PDB entry 5CJP | X-ray diffraction, 2.60 A resolution | chains C and E of the 6 polymer chains in the assembly

Chain C:
Protein: Cell division cycle 42 (GTP binding protein, 25kDa), isoform CRA_a
From: Homo sapiens
UniProt: A0A024RAE4 (A0A024RAE4_HUMAN); numbering as in UniProt (aligned over 1-177)
Sequence (179 residues; numbered -1 to 177; the number before each row is that of its first residue; numbers below 1 keep their minus sign (Gly-1 is residue -1)):
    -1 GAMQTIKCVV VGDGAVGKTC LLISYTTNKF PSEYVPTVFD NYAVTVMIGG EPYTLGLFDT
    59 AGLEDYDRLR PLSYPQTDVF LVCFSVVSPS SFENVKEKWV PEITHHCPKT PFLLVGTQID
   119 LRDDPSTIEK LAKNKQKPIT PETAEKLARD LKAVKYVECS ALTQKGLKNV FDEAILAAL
Disordered / not traced: -1 to 0
Construct notes: expression tag (-1 to 0); engineered mutation Leu61 (Gln in A0A024RAE4)
Bound ions: Mg2+: Thr17, Thr35 (together with GTP)
Small-molecule neighbours: GTP (guanosine-5'-triphosphate): Gly10, Asp11, Gly12, Ala13, Val14, Gly15, Lys16, Thr17, Cys18, Phe28, Pro29, Ser30, Tyr32, Pro34, Thr35, Thr58, Ala59, Gly60, Gln116, Asp118, Leu119, Ser158, Ala159, Leu160
Reported in the primary citation:
  - specificity-determining residues: Ser30, Gln116, Lys131, Asn132 (proposed by the authors, not directly observed)

Chain E:
Protein: Ras GTPase-activating-like protein IQGAP2
From: Homo sapiens
Notes: fragment: unp reesidues 875-1258
UniProt: Q13576 (IQGA2_HUMAN); numbering as in UniProt (aligned over 875-1258)
Sequence (387 residues; numbered 872 to 1258; the number before each row is that of its first residue):
   872 GAMSKERRKT LETYQQLFYL LQTNPLYLAK LIFQMPQNKS TKFMDTVIFT LYNYASNQRE
   932 EYLLLKLFKT ALEEEIKSKV DQVQDIVTGN PTVIKMVVSF NRGARGQNTL RQLLAPVVKE
   992 IIDDKSLIIN TNPVEVYKAW VNQLETQTGE ASKLPYDVTT EQALTYPEVK NKLEASIENL
  1052 RRVTDKVLNS IISSLDLLPY GLRYIAKVLK NSIHEKFPDA TEDELLKIVG NLLYYRYMNP
  1112 AIVAPDGFDI IDMTAGGQIN SDQRRNLGSV AKVLQHAASN KLFEGENEHL SSMNNYLSET
  1172 YQEFRKYFKE ACNVPEPEEK FNMDKYTDLV TVSKPVIYIS IEEIISTHSL LLEHQDAIAP
  1232 EKNDLLSELL GSLGEVPTVE SFLGEGA
Disordered / not traced: 872-874, 1247-1258
Construct notes: expression tag (872-874)
Small-molecule neighbours: GTP (guanosine-5'-triphosphate): Asn928, Arg930, Glu931, Lys1196, Tyr1197
Swiss-Prot annotation at these positions:
  - modified residue (Phosphothreonine): Thr881, Thr1002
Reported in the primary citation:
  - self-association interface (contacts with another copy of this molecule): Ser875 to Phe914, Ser1204 to Glu1246
  - binding site for GTP: Arg930, Glu931, Gln955, Tyr1197
  - conformationally variable residues (side-chain flip): Thr959

Interface between chain C and chain E:
Residue-residue contacts (49):
  Thr3(C) - Asp1028(E)  hydrogen bond
  Ala13(C) - Thr959(E)
  Glu31(C) - Gln955(E)
  Glu31(C) - Lys1098(E)  salt bridge
  Tyr32(C) - Gln955(E)  hydrogen bond (backbone-side chain)
  Tyr32(C) - Val958(E)  hydrophobic
  Tyr32(C) - Thr959(E)
  Val33(C) - Gln1146(E)
  Val33(C) - Ser1150(E)
  Pro34(C) - Tyr1106(E)
  Pro34(C) - Gln1146(E)  hydrogen bond (backbone-side chain)
  Thr35(C) - Tyr1106(E)  hydrogen bond (backbone-side chain)
  Val36(C) - Gly1139(E)
  Val36(C) - Ala1142(E)
  Val36(C) - Lys1143(E)
  Val36(C) - Gln1146(E)
  Phe37(C) - Gly1139(E)
  Phe37(C) - Ser1140(E)
  Phe37(C) - Lys1143(E)  hydrogen bond (backbone-side chain)
  Asp38(C) - Lys1143(E)  salt bridge
  Asp38(C) - Asn1158(E)
  Asn39(C) - Asn1003(E)
  Asn39(C) - Glu1157(E)
  Tyr40(C) - Glu1157(E)
  Ala41(C) - Glu1157(E)  hydrogen bond (backbone-side chain)
  Ala59(C) - Tyr1106(E)
  Leu61(C) - Arg1107(E)
  Asp63(C) - Arg973(E)  salt bridge
  Asp63(C) - Arg1107(E)
  Asp63(C) - Pro1111(E)
  Asp63(C) - Phe1119(E)
  Tyr64(C) - Tyr1106(E)  hydrogen bond (side chain-backbone)
  Tyr64(C) - Asn1110(E)  hydrogen bond
  Tyr64(C) - Pro1111(E)
  Arg66(C) - Ala1115(E)
  Arg66(C) - Asp1117(E)  salt bridge
  Arg66(C) - Gly1118(E)
  Arg66(C) - Arg1135(E)  hydrogen bond (backbone-side chain)
  Leu67(C) - Val1114(E)  hydrophobic
  Leu70(C) - Ser1132(E)
  Leu70(C) - Arg1136(E)
  Ser88(C) - Asn909(E)  hydrogen bond (backbone-side chain)
  Glu91(C) - Asn909(E)
  Glu91(C) - Lys910(E)  salt bridge
  Asn92(C) - Asn909(E)  hydrogen bond
  Lys128(C) - Ser949(E)  hydrogen bond (side chain-backbone)
  Lys128(C) - Lys950(E)
  Lys128(C) - Asp952(E)  salt bridge
  Asn132(C) - Lys950(E)
Other interface residues (no listed pair), chain C (27 interface residues in all): Thr52, Glu62
Other interface residues (no listed pair), chain E (40 interface residues in all): Thr912, Val951, Thr1002, Thr1030, Asn1102, Gln1129, His1147, Lys1152
The authors on this interface:
  - specific contacts: Glu31(C)-Lys1098(E) (salt bridge), Tyr32(C)-Gln955(E) (backbone contact), Pro34(C)-Tyr1106(E), Thr35(C)-Tyr1106(E) (backbone contact), Asp38(C)-Lys1143(E) (salt bridge), Asp63(C)-Arg973(E) (salt bridge), Tyr64(C)-Tyr1106(E) (hydrogen bond), Tyr64(C)-Asn1110(E) (hydrogen bond), Arg66(C)-Asp1117(E) (salt bridge)
  - interface residues, chain C: Thr3(C), Thr25(C), Asp57(C), Leu61(C), Glu62(C), Asp63(C), Tyr64(C), Arg66(C), Leu67(C), Leu70(C)

Overview:
Chain C and chain E form an interface of 27 and 40 residues respectively; the contacts include 12 hydrogen
bonds and 6 salt bridges. Among the polar pairs are Glu31(C)-Lys1098(E), Asp38(C)-Lys1143(E) and
Asp63(C)-Arg973(E). The authors report salt bridges between Glu31(C) and Lys1098(E), Asp38(C) and Lys1143(E)
and Asp63(C) and Arg973(E) among others; backbone contacts between Tyr32(C) and Gln955(E) and Thr35(C) and
Tyr1106(E); a contact between Pro34(C) and Tyr1106(E). From the paper: a binding site for GTP at Arg930(E),
Glu931(E) and Gln955(E) among others; interface residues Thr3(C), Thr25(C) and Asp57(C) among others.
Here chain C is Cell division cycle 42 (GTP binding protein, 25kDa), isoform CRA_a and chain E is Ras
GTPase-activating-like protein IQGAP2, both from Homo sapiens. Entry 5CJP (The Structural Basis for
Cdc42-Induced Dimerization of IQGAPs) was determined by X-ray diffraction.
